Entry 6UKT (electron microscopy, 3.87 A resolution); this record covers chains A and E of the 6 polymer chains in the assembly.

[Chain A]
Molecule: Resistance to inhibitors of cholinesterase 8 homolog A (C. elegans)
From: Rattus norvegicus
Reference sequence: B1H241 (B1H241_RAT); residue numbers follow UniProt; this construct covers 1-491
Sequence (492 residues; numbered 0 to 491; the number before each row is that of its first residue; numbering starts at 0):
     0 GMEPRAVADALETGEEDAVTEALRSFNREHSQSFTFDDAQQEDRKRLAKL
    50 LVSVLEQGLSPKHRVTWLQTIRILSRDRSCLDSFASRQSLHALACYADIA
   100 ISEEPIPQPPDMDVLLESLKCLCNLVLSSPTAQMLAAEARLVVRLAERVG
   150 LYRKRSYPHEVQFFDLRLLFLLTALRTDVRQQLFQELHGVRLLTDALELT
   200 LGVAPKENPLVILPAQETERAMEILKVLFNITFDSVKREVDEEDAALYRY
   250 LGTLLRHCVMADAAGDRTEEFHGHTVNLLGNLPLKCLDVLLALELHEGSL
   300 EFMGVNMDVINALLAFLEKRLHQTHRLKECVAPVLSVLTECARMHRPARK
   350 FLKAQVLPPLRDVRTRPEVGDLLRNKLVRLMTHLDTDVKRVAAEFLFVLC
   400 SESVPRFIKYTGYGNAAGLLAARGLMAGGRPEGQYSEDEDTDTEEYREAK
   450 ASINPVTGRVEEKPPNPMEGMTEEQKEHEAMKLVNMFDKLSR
Disordered / not traced: 0-1, 485-491
Glycans and other covalent adducts: covalent link Lys349-Ser435; covalent link Lys352-Thr440
Modified residues: Ser435 (phosphoserine; SEP); Thr440 (phosphothreonine; TPO)
Construct notes: expression tag (0); engineered mutation Phe232 (Tyr in B1H241)
Reported in the primary citation:
  - post-translational modification sites: Ser435, Thr440
  - mutagenesis - Y412A: unchanged catalytic activity with Guanine nucleotide-binding protein G(i) subunit alpha-1
  - mutagenesis - A415W, E478A, E478K, L482D: decreased catalytic activity with Guanine nucleotide-binding protein G(i) subunit alpha-1

[Chain E]
Molecule: NB8119
From: Lama glama
Sequence (131 residues; row label = number of the first residue in the row):
     1 QVQLQESGGGLVQAGGSLRLSCAASGGIVHISSMGWFRQAPGKQRELVAT
    51 SPSNGDIRYADSVKGRFTLSRDNAKNTVSLQMNSLEPEDTAVYYCHSFLR
   101 HTASASYNNYYGQGTQVTVSSHHHHHHEPEA
Disordered / not traced: 1-2, 72-79, 99-105, 118-131
Disulfide bonds: Cys22-Cys95

[How chain A and chain E interact]
Pairs across the interface (19):
  Glu2(A) with Asn54(E); Asp56(E)
  Arg4(A) with Pro52(E); Asp56(E), hydrogen bond (side chain-backbone); Arg58(E)
  Thr34(A) with Asn108(E)
  Phe35(A) with Phe98(E), hydrophobic
  Asp36(A) with Phe98(E); Tyr107(E); Asn108(E), hydrogen bond
  Asp37(A) with Gly35(E); Leu47(E); His96(E), salt bridge
  Gln40(A) with Phe37(E); Leu47(E)
  Glu41(A) with Glu46(E); Leu47(E), hydrogen bond (side chain-backbone); Asp61(E)
  Asp42(A) with Asp61(E)
Other interface residues (no listed pair), chain A (10 interface residues in all): Ala38
Other interface residues (no listed pair), chain E (16 interface residues in all): Thr50, Gly55, Ser97

[In short]
The interface between chain A and chain E involves 10 residues on one side and 16 on the other, with 3
hydrogen bonds and 1 salt bridge. Polar contacts include Asp37(A)-His96(E), Arg4(A)-Asp56(E) and
Asp36(A)-Asn108(E). From the paper: A415W, E478A and E478K of chain A, among others, reduce catalytic activity
with Guanine nucleotide-binding protein G(i) subunit alpha-1; modification sites Ser435(A) and Thr440(A); 5
substitutions were tested in all.
Chain A is Resistance to inhibitors of cholinesterase 8 homolog A (C. elegans) (Rattus norvegicus) and chain E
is NB8119 (Lama glama); the structure, Cryo-EM structure of mammalian Ric-8A:Galpha(i):nanobody complex, was
determined by electron microscopy (same publication as 6TYL).
